Entry 5GWT (X-ray diffraction, 1.90 A resolution); this record covers chains C and D of the 4 polymer chains in the assembly.

# Chain C (and D)
Molecule: 4-hydroxyisolecuine dehydrogenase
From: Bacillus thuringiensis
Notes: chain D of this document is another copy of the same molecule, construct and numbering; everything in this record applies to it too
UniProt: A0A0K0Q8K4 (A0A0K0Q8K4_BACTU); residue numbers follow UniProt; this construct covers 5-248
Sequence (278 residues; row label = number of the first residue in the row):
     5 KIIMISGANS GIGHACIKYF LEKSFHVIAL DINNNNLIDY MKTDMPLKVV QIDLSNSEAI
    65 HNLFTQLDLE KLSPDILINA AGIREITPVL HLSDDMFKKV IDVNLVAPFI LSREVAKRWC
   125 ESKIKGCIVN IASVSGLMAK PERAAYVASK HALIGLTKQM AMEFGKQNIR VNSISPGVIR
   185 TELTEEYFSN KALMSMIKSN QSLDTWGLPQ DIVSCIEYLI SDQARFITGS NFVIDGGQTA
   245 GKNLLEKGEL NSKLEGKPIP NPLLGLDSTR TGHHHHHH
Unresolved in the structure: 248-282
Differences from the reference sequence: engineered mutation K144 (Glu in A0A0K0Q8K4), Q242 (Trp in A0A0K0Q8K4); expression tag (249-282)
Residues lining bound ligands:
  - NAD (nicotinamide-adenine-dinucleotide): G11, N13, S14, G15, I16, G17, D35, I36, N37, I56, D57, L58, S59, A84, A85, G86, I87, V107, I135, A136, S137, Y150, K154, P180, G181, V182, I183, T185, E186, L187, T188
  - succinic acid (SIN): R88, S137, V138, S139, K144, R147, Y150, T188, Y191
From the paper describing this entry:
  - binding site for succinic acid: R88, S137, S139, K144, R147, Y150, Y191, Q242
  - binding site for NAD: L187, T188 (from molecular simulation)
  - specificity-determining residues: R88, K144, Q242
  - specificity-determining residues: L187, T188 (from molecular simulation)
  - catalytic residues: S137, Y150 (proposed by the authors, not directly observed)
  - mutagenesis - R88A, R147A, Y191A: decreased catalytic activity

# Chain C / chain D interface
Contacting residue pairs - 81 pairs, chain C then chain D:
  S61(C) with D98(D); K102(D)
  P92(C) with E167(D)
  V93(C) with F113(D), hydrophobic; R117(D); Q163(D); E167(D), hydrogen bond (backbone-side chain)
  L94(C) with R117(D); K121(D); F168(D), hydrophobic
  L96(C) with F113(D); R117(D), hydrogen bond (backbone-side chain)
  S97(C) with R117(D)
  D98(C) with S61(D); I114(D); R117(D), salt bridge
  F101(C) with L109(D), hydrophobic; V110(D), hydrophobic; F113(D), hydrophobic
  K102(C) with S61(D); V110(D)
  I105(C) with I105(D), hydrophobic; L109(D), hydrophobic
  L109(C) with I105(D), hydrophobic
  V110(C) with F101(D), hydrophobic; K102(D)
  F113(C) with V93(D), hydrophobic; L96(D), hydrophobic; F101(D), hydrophobic
  I114(C) with D98(D)
  R117(C) with V93(D); L94(D); L96(D), hydrogen bond (side chain-backbone); S97(D); D98(D), salt bridge
  K121(C) with L94(D)
  L141(C) with K162(D), hydrogen bond (backbone-side chain)
  A143(C) with K162(D); Q163(D); M166(D), hydrophobic
  K144(C) with Q163(D), hydrogen bond (backbone-side chain); M166(D)
  P145(C) with Q163(D); M166(D); E167(D)
  E146(C) with Q163(D); E167(D), hydrogen bond (backbone-side chain)
  R147(C) with Q163(D)
  A148(C) with L160(D); Q163(D)
  V151(C) with G159(D); Q163(D)
  A152(C) with A156(D)
  H155(C) with H155(D); G159(D); K162(D), hydrogen bond
  A156(C) with A152(D); A156(D), hydrophobic
  G159(C) with V151(D); H155(D)
  L160(C) with A148(D)
  K162(C) with L141(D), hydrogen bond (side chain-backbone); A143(D); H155(D), hydrogen bond
  Q163(C) with V93(D); A143(D); K144(D), hydrogen bond (side chain-backbone); P145(D); E146(D); R147(D); A148(D); V151(D)
  M164(C) with V93(D), hydrophobic
  M166(C) with A143(D); K144(D); P145(D)
  E167(C) with P92(D); V93(D), hydrogen bond (side chain-backbone); P145(D); E146(D), hydrogen bond (side chain-backbone)
  F168(C) with L94(D), hydrophobic
Other interface residues (no listed pair), chain C (40 interface residues in all): T91, D106, A120, C124, M142
Other interface residues (no listed pair), chain D (39 interface residues in all): D106, A120, C124, M142, M164

# Overview
40 residues of chain C face 39 of chain D across their interface, with 12 hydrogen bonds and 2 salt bridges.
Polar pairs include D98(C)-R117(D), V93(C)-E167(D) and L96(C)-R117(D). Chain C binds succinic acid and NAD.
The paper reports catalytic residues S137(C) and Y150(C); R88A, R147A and Y191A of chain C reduce catalytic
activity.
Both chains are 4-hydroxyisolecuine dehydrogenase (Bacillus thuringiensis). Entry 5GWT (4-hydroxyisoleucine
dehydrogenase mutant complexed with NADH and succinate) was determined by X-ray diffraction together with 5GWR
and 5GWS from the same study.
